3DOF - chains A and B; structure by X-ray diffraction, 3.30 A resolution.

== Chain A ==
Name: ADP-ribosylation factor-like protein 2
Source organism: Homo sapiens
UniProtKB: P36404 (ARL2_HUMAN); numbering as in UniProt (aligned over 1-184)
Amino-acid sequence (192 residues; row label = number of the first residue in the row):
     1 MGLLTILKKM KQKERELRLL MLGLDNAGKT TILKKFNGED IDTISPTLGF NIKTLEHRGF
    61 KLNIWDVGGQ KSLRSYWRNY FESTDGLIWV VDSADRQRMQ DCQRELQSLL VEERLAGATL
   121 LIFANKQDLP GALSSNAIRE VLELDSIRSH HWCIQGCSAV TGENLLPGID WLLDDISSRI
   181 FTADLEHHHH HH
Not modelled in the structure: 1, 191-192
Construct notes: expression tag (185-192)
Curated features (UniProtKB/Swiss-Prot):
  - binding site (GTP): Gly23 to Thr30, Asp66 to Gln70, Asn125 to Asp128
  - modified residue: Ser45 (Phosphoserine)
  - lipidation: Gly2 (N-myristoyl glycine)
  - cross-link: Lys71 (Glycyl lysine isopeptide (Lys-Gly) (interchain with G-Cter in ubiquitin))
  - natural variant: Arg15 (R15L: In MRCS1)
  - mutagenesis: Leu3 (L3A: Reduces interaction with ARL2BP; L3D: Reduces interaction with ARL2BP), Leu4 (L4A: Does not reduce interaction with ARL2BP; L4D: Reduces interaction with ARL2BP), Ile6 (I6R: Reduces interaction with ARL2BP), Leu7 (L7A: Does not reduce interaction with ARL2BP; L7D: Reduces interaction with ARL2BP), Thr30 (T30N: Does not inhibit the interaction with TBCD and rescues the TBCD-induced microtubule destruction. Reduces interaction with ARL2BP. Inhibits accumulation of STAT3 in the nucleus), Thr47 (T47A: Does not inhibit the interaction with TBCD and rescues the TBCD-induced microtubule destruction), Phe50 (F50A: Reduces interaction with ARL2BP. Inhibits the interaction with TBCD and rescues the TBCD-induced microtubule destruction), Gln70 (Q70L: Induces cell cycle arrest, reduces ability to form microtubules and centrosome fragmentation. Inhibits the interaction with TBCD and does not rescue the TBCD-induced microtubule destruction ...), Tyr76 (Y76A: Does not reduce interaction with ARL2BP), Tyr80 (Y80A: Reduces interaction with ARL2BP)
Residues lining bound ligands:
  - GTP (guanosine-5'-triphosphate): Leu24, Asp25, Asn26, Ala27, Gly28, Lys29, Thr30, Thr31, Ile44, Ser45, Pro46, Thr47, Asp66, Val67, Gly68, Gly69, Gln70, Asn125, Lys126, Asp128, Leu129, Ser158, Ala159, Val160
  - Mg2+ (MG): Thr30, Thr47, Asp66

== Chain B ==
Name: ADP-ribosylation factor-like protein 2-binding protein
Source organism: Homo sapiens
UniProtKB: Q9Y2Y0 (AR2BP_HUMAN); residues 1-163 here = UniProt positions 1-163
Amino-acid sequence (165 residues; row label = number of the first residue in the row; numbers below 1 keep their minus sign (Gly-1 is residue -1)):
    -1 GSMDALEGES FALSFSSASD AEFDAVVGYL EDIIMDDEFQ LLQRNFMDKY YLEFEDTEEN
    59 KLIYTPIFNE YISLVEKYIE EQLLQRIPEF NMAAFTTTLQ HHKDEVAGDI FDMLLTFTDF
   119 LAFKEMFLDY RAEKEGRGLD LSSGLVVTSL CKSSSLPASQ NNLRH
Not modelled in the structure: -1 to 13, 134-163
Construct notes: expression tag (-1 to 0)
Curated features (UniProtKB/Swiss-Prot):
  - natural variant: Met45 (M45R: In RP82)
  - mutagenesis: Glu56 (E56A: Decreases interaction with ARL2), Glu57 (E57A: Decreases interaction with ARL2), Leu60 (L60A: Decreases interaction with ARL2), Glu74 (E74A: Decreases interaction with ARL2), Tyr76 (Y76A: Decreases interaction with ARL2), Phe109 (F109A: Decreases interaction with ARL2), Asp110 (D110A: Decreases interaction with ARL2), Met111 (M111A: Does not decrease interaction with ARL2), Leu112 (L112A: Decreases interaction with ARL2), Phe115 (F115A: Decreases interaction with ARL2)

== Chain A / chain B interface ==
Contacting residue pairs (41; chain A residue first):
  Gly2(A) - Glu74(B)  hydrogen bond (backbone-side chain)
  Leu3(A) - Glu74(B)  hydrogen bond (backbone-side chain)
  Leu3(A) - Thr94(B)
  Leu3(A) - Leu97(B)  hydrophobic
  Leu3(A) - Leu112(B)  hydrophobic
  Leu4(A) - Val73(B)  hydrophobic
  Leu4(A) - Glu74(B)  hydrogen bond (backbone-side chain)
  Leu4(A) - Leu112(B)
  Leu4(A) - Phe115(B)  hydrophobic
  Leu4(A) - Thr116(B)
  Ile6(A) - Gln98(B)
  Leu7(A) - Phe109(B)  hydrophobic
  Leu7(A) - Leu112(B)  hydrophobic
  Lys8(A) - Leu113(B)
  Lys8(A) - Thr116(B)
  Met10(A) - Gln98(B)
  Lys11(A) - Val104(B)
  Lys11(A) - Ala105(B)
  Lys11(A) - Phe109(B)
  Lys11(A) - Asp110(B)  salt bridge
  Lys11(A) - Leu113(B)
  Lys34(A) - Glu56(B)  salt bridge
  Thr47(A) - Glu57(B)
  Leu48(A) - Glu57(B)  hydrogen bond (backbone-side chain)
  Leu48(A) - Leu60(B)
  Gly49(A) - Glu57(B)  hydrogen bond (backbone-side chain)
  Gly49(A) - Asn58(B)
  Gly49(A) - Leu60(B)
  Phe50(A) - Glu57(B)
  Phe50(A) - Asn58(B)  hydrogen bond (backbone-backbone)
  Phe50(A) - Lys59(B)
  Phe50(A) - Thr63(B)
  Phe50(A) - Phe118(B)  hydrophobic
  Asn51(A) - Glu56(B)
  Asn51(A) - Glu57(B)
  Ile52(A) - Asn58(B)
  Ile52(A) - Phe118(B)  hydrophobic
  Lys53(A) - Glu56(B)  salt bridge
  Tyr76(A) - Leu60(B)  hydrophobic
  Tyr80(A) - Leu60(B)
  Tyr80(A) - Thr63(B)  hydrogen bond
Other interface residues (no listed pair), chain A (22 interface residues in all): Thr5, Glu39, Trp65, Asn79
Other interface residues (no listed pair), chain B (26 interface residues in all): Ile70, Ile77, Met90, Phe93, Gly106, Leu119

== In short ==
22 residues of chain A and 26 residues of chain B are in contact, with 7 hydrogen bonds and 3 salt bridges.
Among the polar pairs are Lys11(A)-Asp110(B), Lys34(A)-Glu56(B) and Lys53(A)-Glu56(B). Bound to chain A: GTP
and Mg2+.
Chain A is ADP-ribosylation factor-like protein 2 and chain B is ADP-ribosylation factor-like protein
2-binding protein, both from Homo sapiens; the structure, Complex of ARL2 and BART, Crystal Form 2, was
determined by X-ray diffraction (same publication as 3DOE).
